Entry 2EY4 (X-ray diffraction, 2.11 A resolution); this record covers chains A and C of the 3 polymer chains in the assembly.

Chain A:
Molecule: Probable tRNA pseudouridine synthase B
Source organism: Pyrococcus furiosus
Notes: EC 5.4.99.-
UniProt: Q7LWY0 (TRUB_PYRFU); residues 4-336 here correspond to UniProt positions 1-333 (UniProt number = residue number - 3)
Chain sequence (333 residues; each row starts with the number of its first residue):
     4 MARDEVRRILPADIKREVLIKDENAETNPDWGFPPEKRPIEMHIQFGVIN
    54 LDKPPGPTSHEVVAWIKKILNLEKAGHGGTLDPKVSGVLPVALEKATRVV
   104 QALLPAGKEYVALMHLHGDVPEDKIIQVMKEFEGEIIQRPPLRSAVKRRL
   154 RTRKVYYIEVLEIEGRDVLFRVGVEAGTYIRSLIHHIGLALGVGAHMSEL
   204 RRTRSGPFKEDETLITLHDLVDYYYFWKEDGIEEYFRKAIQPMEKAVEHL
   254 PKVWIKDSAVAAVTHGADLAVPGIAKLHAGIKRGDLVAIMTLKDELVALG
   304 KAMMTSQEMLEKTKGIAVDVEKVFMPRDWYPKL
Disordered / not traced: 4-7
UniProt features mapped onto this chain:
  - active site: Asp85 (Nucleophile)
What the authors report for this chain:
  - catalytic residues: Asp85

Chain C:
Molecule: small nucleolar rnp similar to gar1
Source organism: Pyrococcus furiosus
Chain sequence (82 residues; each row starts with the number of its first residue; numbers below 1 keep their minus sign (Met-6 is residue -6)):
    -6 MEKQGEKMKRLGKVLHYAKQGFLIVRTNWVPSLNDRVVDKRLQFVGIVKD
    44 VFGPVKMPYVAIKPKVSNPEIYVGEVLYVDER
Disordered / not traced: -6 to 0, 74-75

Chain A / chain C interface:
Pairs across the interface (34):
  His120(A) with Lys12(C), hydrogen bond (backbone-side chain)
  Glu134(A) with Arg19(C), salt bridge; Pro47(C); Tyr52(C), hydrogen bond
  Phe135(A) with Phe45(C), hydrophobic; Gly46(C)
  Glu138(A) with Pro47(C); Val48(C), hydrogen bond (backbone-backbone)
  Ile139(A) with Gly46(C)
  Ile140(A) with Val23(C), hydrophobic; Val44(C); Phe45(C); Gly46(C), hydrogen bond (backbone-backbone); Pro51(C), hydrophobic
  Arg142(A) with Leu26(C); Lys42(C), hydrogen bond (side chain-backbone); Asp43(C), salt bridge
  Leu153(A) with Leu26(C), hydrophobic; Val44(C), hydrophobic
  His188(A) with Gln13(C)
  His189(A) with Asp43(C), salt bridge; Phe45(C)
  Leu192(A) with His9(C), hydrogen bond (backbone-side chain); Ala11(C), hydrophobic; Gln13(C); Ile17(C); Phe45(C), hydrophobic
  Ala193(A) with His9(C); Tyr52(C)
  Gly195(A) with His9(C), hydrogen bond (backbone-side chain); Ala11(C); Lys12(C), hydrogen bond (backbone-backbone)
  Val196(A) with Lys12(C)
  Gly197(A) with Gln13(C)
Interface residues without a listed pair, chain A (19 interface residues in all): Gly121, Val131, Leu194, Ala198
Interface residues without a listed pair, chain C (18 interface residues in all): Phe15

Summary:
19 residues of chain A face 18 of chain C across their interface, with 8 hydrogen bonds and 3 salt bridges.
Polar pairs include Glu134(A)-Arg19(C), Arg142(A)-Asp43(C) and His189(A)-Asp43(C). UniProt lists active-site
residue Asp85(A) on chain A. From the paper: the catalytic residue Asp85(A).
Chain A is Probable tRNA pseudouridine synthase B and chain C is small nucleolar rnp similar to gar1, both
from Pyrococcus furiosus; the structure, Crystal Structure of a Cbf5-Nop10-Gar1 Complex, was determined by
X-ray diffraction.
